Entry 8Y08 (X-ray diffraction, 3.64 A resolution); this record covers chains A and C of the 4 polymer chains in the assembly.

== Chain A ==
Protein: LbCas12a
From: Lachnospiraceae bacterium ND2006
UniProt: A0A5S8WF58 (A0A5S8WF58_9FIRM); residues 1-1228 here = UniProt positions 1-1228
Chain sequence (1228 residues; numbered 1 to 1228; the number before each row is that of its first residue):
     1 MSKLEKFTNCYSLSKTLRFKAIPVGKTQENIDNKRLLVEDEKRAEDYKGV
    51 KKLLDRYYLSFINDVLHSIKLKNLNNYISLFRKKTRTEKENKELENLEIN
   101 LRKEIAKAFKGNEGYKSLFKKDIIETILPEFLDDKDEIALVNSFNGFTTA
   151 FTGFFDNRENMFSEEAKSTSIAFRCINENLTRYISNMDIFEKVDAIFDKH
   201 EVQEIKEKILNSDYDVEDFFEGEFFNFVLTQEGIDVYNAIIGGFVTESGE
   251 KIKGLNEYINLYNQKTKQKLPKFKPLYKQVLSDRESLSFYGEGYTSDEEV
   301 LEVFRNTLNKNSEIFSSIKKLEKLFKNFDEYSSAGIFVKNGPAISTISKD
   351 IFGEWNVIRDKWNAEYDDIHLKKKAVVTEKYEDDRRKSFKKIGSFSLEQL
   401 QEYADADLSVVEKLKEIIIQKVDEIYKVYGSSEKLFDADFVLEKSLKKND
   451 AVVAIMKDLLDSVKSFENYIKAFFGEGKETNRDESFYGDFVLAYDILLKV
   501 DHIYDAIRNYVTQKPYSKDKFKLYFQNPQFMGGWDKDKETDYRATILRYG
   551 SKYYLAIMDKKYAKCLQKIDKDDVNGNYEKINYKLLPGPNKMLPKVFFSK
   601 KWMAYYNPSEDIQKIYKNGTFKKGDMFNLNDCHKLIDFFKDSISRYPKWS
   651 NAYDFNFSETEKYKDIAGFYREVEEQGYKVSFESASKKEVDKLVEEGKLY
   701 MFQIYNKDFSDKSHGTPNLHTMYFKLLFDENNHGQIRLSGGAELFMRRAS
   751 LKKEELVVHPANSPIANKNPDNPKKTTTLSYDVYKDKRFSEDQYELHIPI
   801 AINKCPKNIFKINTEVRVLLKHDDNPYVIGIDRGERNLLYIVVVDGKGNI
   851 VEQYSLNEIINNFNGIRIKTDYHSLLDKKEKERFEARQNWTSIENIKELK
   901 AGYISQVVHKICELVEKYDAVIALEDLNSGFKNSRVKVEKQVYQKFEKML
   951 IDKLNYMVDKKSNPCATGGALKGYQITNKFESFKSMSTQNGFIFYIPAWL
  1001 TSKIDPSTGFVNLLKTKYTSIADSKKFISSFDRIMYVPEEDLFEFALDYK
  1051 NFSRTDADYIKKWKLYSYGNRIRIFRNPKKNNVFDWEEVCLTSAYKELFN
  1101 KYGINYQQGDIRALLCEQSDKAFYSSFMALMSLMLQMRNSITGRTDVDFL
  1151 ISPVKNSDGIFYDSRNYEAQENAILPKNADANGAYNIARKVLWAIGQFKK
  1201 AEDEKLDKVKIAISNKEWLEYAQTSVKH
Disordered / not traced: 1078-1080, 1227-1228
Ion coordination: lithium ion: Thr716 (shared with 1 residue of chain B)

== Chain C ==
Molecule: 23-nt DNA strand
Sequence (23 nucleotides; numbered -13 to 9; the number before each row is that of its first residue; numbers below 1 keep their minus sign (DC-13 is residue -13)):
   -13 CTTTACTGGATGCGTAAAGGACG

== How chain A and chain C interact ==
Pairs across the interface (72; chain A residue first):
  Thr16(A) - DG0(C)  hydrogen bond to the base
  Asp156(A) - DC-1(C)  sugar contact
  Asn157(A) - DG-2(C)  base contact
  Asn160(A) - DG-2(C)  hydrogen bond to the sugar
  Ala166(A) - DT-3(C)  phosphate contact
  Lys167(A) - DT-3(C)  phosphate contact
  Lys167(A) - DG-2(C)  salt bridge to the phosphate
  Ser168(A) - DA-4(C)  hydrogen bond to the phosphate
  Ser168(A) - DT-3(C)  sugar contact
  Gly242(A) - DC-13(C)  phosphate contact
  Gly243(A) - DC-13(C)  sugar contact
  Ser286(A) - DT-12(C)  hydrogen bond to the phosphate
  Ser288(A) - DC-13(C)  hydrogen bond to the phosphate
  Tyr290(A) - DT-12(C)  sugar contact
  Arg508(A) - DT-11(C)  hydrogen bond to the base
  Asn509(A) - DT-11(C)  sugar contact
  Asn509(A) - DT-10(C)  sugar contact
  Thr512(A) - DT-10(C)  sugar contact
  Thr512(A) - DA-9(C)  sugar contact
  Gln513(A) - DT-10(C)  phosphate contact
  Gln513(A) - DA-9(C)  phosphate contact
  Lys514(A) - DA-9(C)  hydrogen bond to the phosphate
  Lys514(A) - DC-8(C)  phosphate contact
  Gly533(A) - DA2(C)  phosphate contact
  Trp534(A) - DA2(C)  hydrogen bond to the phosphate
  Asp535(A) - DA2(C)  hydrogen bond to the phosphate
  Asp537(A) - DA3(C)  phosphate contact
  Lys538(A) - DA2(C)  base contact
  Lys538(A) - DA3(C)  hydrogen bond to the base
  Tyr542(A) - DA2(C)  hydrogen bond to the phosphate
  Leu585(A) - DT1(C)  phosphate contact
  Leu585(A) - DA2(C)  sugar contact
  Pro587(A) - DT1(C)  sugar contact
  Pro587(A) - DA2(C)  sugar contact
  Lys591(A) - DG0(C)  salt bridge to the phosphate
  Met592(A) - DA2(C)  base contact
  Lys595(A) - DA2(C)  base contact
  Lys595(A) - DA3(C)  hydrogen bond to the base
  Lys595(A) - DA4(C)  sugar contact
  Ser599(A) - DA4(C)  sugar contact
  Ser599(A) - DG5(C)  phosphate contact
  Lys600(A) - DG5(C)  hydrogen bond to the phosphate
  Lys600(A) - DG6(C)  salt bridge to the phosphate
  Lys601(A) - DA4(C)  salt bridge to the phosphate
  Lys601(A) - DG5(C)  hydrogen bond to the phosphate
  Trp602(A) - DA4(C)  hydrogen bond to the phosphate
  Tyr646(A) - DA3(C)  phosphate contact
  Tyr646(A) - DA4(C)  hydrogen bond to the phosphate
  Lys648(A) - DA3(C)  salt bridge to the phosphate
  Trp649(A) - DA3(C)  hydrogen bond to the phosphate
  Ser739(A) - DG0(C)  phosphate contact
  Ser739(A) - DT1(C)  hydrogen bond to the phosphate
  Gly740(A) - DG0(C)  hydrogen bond to the phosphate
  Gly740(A) - DT1(C)  hydrogen bond to the phosphate
  Pro799(A) - DG0(C)  base contact
  Arg883(A) - DC-8(C)  hydrogen bond to the phosphate
  Arg883(A) - DT-7(C)  salt bridge to the phosphate
  Arg887(A) - DA-9(C)  base contact
  Ile893(A) - DA-9(C)  sugar contact
  Ile893(A) - DC-8(C)  sugar contact
  Asn895(A) - DC-8(C)  sugar contact
  Asn895(A) - DT-7(C)  hydrogen bond to the phosphate
  Ile896(A) - DT-7(C)  hydrogen bond to the phosphate
  Lys897(A) - DT-7(C)  salt bridge to the phosphate
  Lys897(A) - DG-6(C)  phosphate contact
  Gln944(A) - DG-5(C)  phosphate contact
  Lys945(A) - DG-6(C)  phosphate contact
  Ser982(A) - DA-4(C)  phosphate contact
  Phe983(A) - DG-5(C)  phosphate contact
  Phe983(A) - DA-4(C)  hydrogen bond to the phosphate
  Lys984(A) - DA-4(C)  hydrogen bond to the phosphate
  Lys984(A) - DT-3(C)  salt bridge to the phosphate
Other interface residues (no listed pair), chain A (60 interface residues in all): Ser14, Lys15, Thr169, Lys251, Tyr583, Lys584, Val596, Gly741, Glu898, Lys900, Lys948

== Summary ==
The interface between chain A and chain C involves 60 residues on one side and 20 on the other; the contacts
include 25 hydrogen bonds and 8 salt bridges. Polar pairs include Thr16(A)-DG0(C), Arg508(A)-DT-11(C) and
Lys538(A)-DA3(C).
Here chain A is LbCas12a (Lachnospiraceae bacterium ND2006) and chain C is a 23-nt DNA strand. Entry 8Y08
(Crystal structure of LbCas12a in complex with crRNA and 14nt target DNA) was determined by X-ray diffraction,
deposited together with 8Y04, 8Y05, 8Y06, 8Y07, 8Y09, 8Y0A and 3 further entries.
